Entry 6CIJ (electron microscopy, 3.90 A resolution); this record covers chains N and M of the 11 polymer chains in the assembly.

[Chain N]
Protein: High mobility group protein B1
Source organism: Homo sapiens
Reference sequence: P09429 (HMGB1_HUMAN); numbering as in UniProt (aligned over 1-163)
Chain sequence (163 residues; each row starts with the number of its first residue):
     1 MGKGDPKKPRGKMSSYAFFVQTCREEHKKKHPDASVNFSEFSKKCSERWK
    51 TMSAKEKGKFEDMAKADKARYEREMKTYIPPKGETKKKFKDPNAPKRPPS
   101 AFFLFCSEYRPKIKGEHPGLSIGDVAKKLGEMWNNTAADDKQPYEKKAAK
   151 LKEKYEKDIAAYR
Unresolved in the structure: 1-8, 51-54, 75-85, 139-140, 159-163
Swiss-Prot annotation at these positions:
  - DNA-binding region: Pro-9 to Ile-79 (HMG box 1), Pro-95 to Arg-163 (HMG box 2)
  - region: Lys-3 to Ser-15 (LPS binding (delipidated)), Pro-80 to Lys-96 (LPS binding (Lipid A)), Phe-89 to Glu-108 (Cytokine-stimulating activity)
  - motif: His-27 to Lys-43 (Nuclear localization signal (NLS) 1)
  - binding site (heparin): Met-1 to Arg-10
  - site (Cleavage): Arg-10, Gly-11, Asp-67, Lys-68
  - modified residue: Lys-3 (N6-acetyllysine), Lys-7 (N6-acetyllysine), Lys-8 (N6-acetyllysine), Lys-12 (N6-acetyllysine), Cys-23 (Cysteine sulfonic acid (-SO3H)), Lys-28 (N6-acetyllysine), Lys-29 (N6-acetyllysine), Lys-30 (N6-acetyllysine), Ser-35 (Phosphoserine), Lys-43 (N6-acetyllysine), Cys-45 (Cysteine sulfonic acid (-SO3H)), Lys-90 (N6-acetyllysine), Ser-100 (Phosphoserine), Cys-106 (Cysteine sulfonic acid (-SO3H)), Lys-127 (N6-acetyllysine), Lys-128 (N6-acetyllysine), Lys-141 (N6-acetyllysine)
  - cross-link (Isoglutamyl lysine isopeptide (Lys-Gln)): Lys-28 (interchain with Q-?), Lys-43 (interchain with Q-?), Lys-44 (interchain with Q-?), Lys-68 (interchain with Q-?)

[Chain M]
Molecule: 41-nt DNA strand
Sequence (41 nucleotides; each row starts with the number of its first residue):
    17 CACAGTGATGCAAATCAAGTGTGAAGCCAGACAAAAACCCG

[Chain N / chain M interface]
Residue-residue contacts - 16 pairs, chain N then chain M:
  Ser-14(N) / DA50(M)  sugar contact
  Ser-15(N) / DA50(M)  hydrogen bond to the phosphate
  Tyr-16(N) / DC48(M)  hydrogen bond to the sugar
  Tyr-16(N) / DA49(M)  phosphate contact
  Tyr-16(N) / DA50(M)  hydrogen bond to the phosphate
  Phe-38(N) / DG46(M)  base contact
  Ser-42(N) / DG46(M)  hydrogen bond to the sugar
  Ser-42(N) / DA47(M)  sugar contact
  Ser-46(N) / DC48(M)  phosphate contact
  Trp-49(N) / DA49(M)  phosphate contact
  Lys-86(N) / DT31(M)  salt bridge to the phosphate
  Arg-97(N) / DA33(M)  sugar contact
  Phe-103(N) / DA33(M)  base contact
  Arg-110(N) / DG35(M)  sugar contact
  Ile-122(N) / DG35(M)  base contact
  Ile-122(N) / DT36(M)  base contact
Also at the interface, not in a pair above, chain N (14 interface residues in all): Ser-39, Pro-99
Also at the interface, not in a pair above, chain M (11 interface residues in all): DA34, DA45

[In short]
14 residues of chain N and 11 residues of chain M are in contact; the contacts include 4 hydrogen bonds and 1
salt bridge. Polar contacts include Tyr-16(N)/DC48(M), Ser-42(N)/DG46(M) and Ser-15(N)/DA50(M). UniProt lists
a DNA-binding region and 10 heparin-binding residues on chain N.
Here chain N is High mobility group protein B1 (Homo sapiens) and chain M is a 41-nt DNA strand. Entry 6CIJ
(Cryo-EM structure of mouse RAG1/2 HFC complex containing partial HMGB1 linker(3.9 A)) was determined by
electron microscopy (same publication as 5ZDZ, 5ZE0, 5ZE1, 5ZE2, 6CG0, 6CIK, 6CIL and 6CIM).
